Entry 6N5E (X-ray diffraction, 3.00 A resolution); this record covers chains E and D of the 3 polymer chains in the assembly.

Chain E:
Molecule: FL-1066 heavy chain
From: Mus musculus
Chain sequence (238 residues; each row starts with the number of its first residue; numbers below 1 keep their minus sign (Ala-1 is residue -1)):
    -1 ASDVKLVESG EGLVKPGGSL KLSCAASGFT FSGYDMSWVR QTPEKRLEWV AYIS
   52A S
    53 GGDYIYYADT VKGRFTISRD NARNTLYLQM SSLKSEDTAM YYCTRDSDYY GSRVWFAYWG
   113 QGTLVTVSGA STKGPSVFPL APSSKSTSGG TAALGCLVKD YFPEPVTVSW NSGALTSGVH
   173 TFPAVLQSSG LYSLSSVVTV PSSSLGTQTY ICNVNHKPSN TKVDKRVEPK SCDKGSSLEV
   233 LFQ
Unresolved in the structure: -1 to 0, 226-235
Disulfides: Cys22-Cys95, Cys148-Cys204

Chain D:
Molecule: FL-1066 light chain
From: Mus musculus
Chain sequence (217 residues; numbered -1 to 215; the number before each row is that of its first residue; numbers below 1 keep their minus sign (Ala-1 is residue -1)):
    -1 ASQAVVTQES ALTTSPGETV TLTCRSSTGA VTTSNYANWV QEKPDHLFTG LIGGTNNRAP
    59 GVPARFSGSL IGDKAALTIT GAQTEDEAIY FCALWFSNHW VFGGGTKLTV LGQPKGAPSV
   119 TLFPPSSEEL QANKATLVCL ISDFYPGAVT VAWKADSSPV KAGVETTTPS KQSNNKYAAS
   179 SYLSLTPEQW KSHRSYSCQV THEGSTVEKT VAPTECS
Unresolved in the structure: -1 to 0, 212-215
Disulfides: Cys22-Cys90, Cys137-Cys196

Interface between chain E and chain D:
Residue-residue contacts - 62 pairs, chain E then chain D:
  Gln39(E) with Phe89(D)
  Lys43(E) with Phe89(D)
  Leu45(E) with Phe89(D), hydrophobic; Phe100(D)
  Trp47(E) with Trp98(D)
  Tyr59(E) with Asn96(D), hydrogen bond
  Asp61(E) with Asn96(D)
  Met92(E) with His44(D)
  Tyr94(E) with His44(D)
  Asp100(E) with Pro58(D)
  Ser104(E) with Asn55(D)
  Arg105(E) with Gly52(D); Asn55(D)
  Val106(E) with Asn36(D); Ile50(D); Gly51(D); Asn55(D)
  Trp107(E) with Asn36(D), hydrogen bond (backbone-side chain); Trp98(D), hydrophobic
  Phe108(E) with Val38(D); Gly48(D); Trp98(D)
  Ala109(E) with Thr47(D); Gly48(D), hydrogen bond (backbone-backbone)
  Trp111(E) with Val38(D); Phe46(D), hydrophobic
  Gln113(E) with Asp43(D), hydrogen bond (side chain-backbone); His44(D); Leu45(D)
  Phe130(E) with Ser124(D); Glu127(D)
  Pro131(E) with Ser124(D)
  Leu132(E) with Phe121(D), hydrophobic; Val136(D), hydrophobic
  Ala133(E) with Phe121(D)
  Ala145(E) with Phe121(D)
  Leu149(E) with Glu127(D); Thr134(D); Tyr180(D), hydrophobic
  Lys151(E) with Lys132(D); Thr134(D), hydrogen bond
  His172(E) with Lys169(D)
  Thr173(E) with Lys169(D)
  Phe174(E) with Leu138(D), hydrophobic; Ile139(D); Lys169(D); Ala176(D); Ala177(D); Ser178(D)
  Ala176(E) with Thr165(D)
  Val177(E) with Thr165(D); Tyr180(D), hydrophobic
  Gln179(E) with Glu163(D)
  Ser180(E) with Glu163(D)
  Ser185(E) with Tyr180(D)
  Leu186(E) with Tyr180(D)
  Ser187(E) with Tyr180(D), hydrogen bond
  Val189(E) with Phe121(D), hydrophobic; Leu138(D), hydrophobic
  Lys217(E) with Glu126(D), salt bridge
  Lys222(E) with Ser125(D); Glu126(D), salt bridge
Also at the interface, not in a pair above, chain E (42 interface residues in all): Val37, Gly103, Gly112, Leu146, Pro175
Also at the interface, not in a pair above, chain D (39 interface residues in all): Glu40, Arg56, Ala57, Gly102, Ala133

In short:
The interface between chain E and chain D involves 42 residues on one side and 39 on the other, with 6
hydrogen bonds and 2 salt bridges. Polar contacts include Lys217(E)-Glu126(D), Lys222(E)-Glu126(D) and
Tyr59(E)-Asn96(D).
Chain E is FL-1066 heavy chain and chain D is FL-1066 light chain, both from Mus musculus; the structure,
Broadly protective antibodies directed to a subdominant influenza hemagglutinin epitope, was determined by
X-ray diffraction together with 6N5D from the same study.
